7UY6 - chains E and F of the 8 polymer chains in the assembly; structure by electron microscopy, 2.90 A resolution.

== Chain E ==
Molecule: Telomerase holoenzyme Teb2 subunit
From: Tetrahymena thermophila
Reference sequence: A0A0U8TRG9 (A0A0U8TRG9_TETTH); residues 1-269 here = UniProt positions 1-269
Chain sequence (269 residues; each row starts with the number of its first residue):
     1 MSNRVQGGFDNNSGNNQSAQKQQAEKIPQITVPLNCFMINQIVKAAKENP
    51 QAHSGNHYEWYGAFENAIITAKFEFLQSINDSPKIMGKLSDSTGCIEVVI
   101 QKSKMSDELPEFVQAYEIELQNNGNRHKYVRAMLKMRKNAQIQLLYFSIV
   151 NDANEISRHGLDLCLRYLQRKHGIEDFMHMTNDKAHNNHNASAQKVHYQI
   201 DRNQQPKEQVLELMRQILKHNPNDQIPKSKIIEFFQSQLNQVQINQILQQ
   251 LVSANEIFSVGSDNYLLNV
Disordered / not traced: 1-27, 176-269
Swiss-Prot annotation at these positions:
  - DNA-binding region: Ile69 to Ile149 (OB)

== Chain F ==
Molecule: Telomerase holoenzyme Teb3 subunit
From: Tetrahymena thermophila
Reference sequence: A0A0U8UFF4 (A0A0U8UFF4_TETTH); residues 1-121 here = UniProt positions 1-121
Chain sequence (121 residues; row label = number of the first residue in the row):
     1 MDAEQEQVMYPRILFEQMAQFRGKKVTVVGNVCNEDQNDSLVIEFGPTGL
    51 NQHVVIDNYRRVDLNNTTKFVEIRGVVLNQNIVSCEELTEFEQKDPFDFD
   101 TYSKLIHLSQSDKLSSLFTDQ
Disordered / not traced: 1-4

== How chain E and chain F interact ==
Pairs across the interface (47; chain E residue first):
  Phe37(E) - Ser116(F)
  Phe37(E) - Leu117(F)
  Phe37(E) - Phe118(F)
  Phe37(E) - Thr119(F)
  Phe37(E) - Asp120(F)
  Met38(E) - Leu117(F)
  Asn40(E) - Gln7(F)  hydrogen bond
  Lys72(E) - Arg74(F)
  Lys72(E) - Glu87(F)  salt bridge
  Ser90(E) - Arg74(F)
  Ser92(E) - Tyr10(F)  hydrogen bond (backbone-backbone)
  Ser92(E) - Arg12(F)
  Thr93(E) - Met9(F)
  Thr93(E) - Phe118(F)
  Cys95(E) - Gln7(F)
  Glu97(E) - Gln5(F)
  Arg126(E) - Asp63(F)  hydrogen bond (side chain-backbone)
  Arg126(E) - Leu64(F)
  Arg126(E) - Asn65(F)
  Arg126(E) - Glu90(F)  salt bridge
  His127(E) - Thr89(F)  hydrogen bond (backbone-side chain)
  Lys128(E) - Glu90(F)  hydrogen bond (side chain-backbone)
  Tyr129(E) - Glu72(F)  hydrogen bond
  Tyr129(E) - Arg74(F)  hydrogen bond
  Tyr129(E) - Thr89(F)
  Tyr129(E) - Phe91(F)  hydrophobic
  Val150(E) - Phe91(F)
  Asn151(E) - Phe91(F)
  Asn151(E) - Glu92(F)
  Asn151(E) - Gln93(F)
  Ala153(E) - Phe70(F)  hydrophobic
  Ala153(E) - Gln93(F)
  Ala153(E) - Phe97(F)  hydrophobic
  Asn154(E) - Gln93(F)  hydrogen bond
  Asn154(E) - Pro96(F)
  Asn154(E) - Phe97(F)
  Asn154(E) - Asp98(F)
  Ile156(E) - Arg12(F)
  Ser157(E) - Tyr102(F)
  Ser157(E) - Leu105(F)
  Gly160(E) - Leu105(F)
  Leu161(E) - Leu105(F)
  Leu163(E) - Leu117(F)  hydrophobic
  Cys164(E) - Leu114(F)  hydrophobic
  Cys164(E) - Phe118(F)  hydrophobic
  Tyr167(E) - Leu114(F)  hydrophobic
  Tyr167(E) - Leu117(F)  hydrophobic
Other interface residues (no listed pair), chain E (29 interface residues in all): Asn35, Asp91, Gly94, Asp152, Leu168
Other interface residues (no listed pair), chain F (32 interface residues in all): Glu6, Val8, Pro11, Thr27

== Summary ==
The interface between chain E and chain F involves 29 residues on one side and 32 on the other, with 8
hydrogen bonds and 2 salt bridges. Among the polar pairs are Lys72(E)-Glu87(F), Arg126(E)-Glu90(F) and
Asn40(E)-Gln7(F).
Chain E is Telomerase holoenzyme Teb2 subunit and chain F is Telomerase holoenzyme Teb3 subunit, both from
Tetrahymena thermophila; the structure, Tetrahymena telomerase at 2.9 Angstrom resolution, was determined by
electron microscopy together with 7UY5, 7UY7 and 7UY8 from the same study.
